Entry 5AIS (X-ray diffraction, 1.85 A resolution); this record covers chains A and B.

== Chain A (and B) ==
Name: Hematopoietic prostaglandin D synthase
Source organism: Homo sapiens
Notes: EC 5.3.99.2, 2.5.1.18; chain B of this document is another copy of the same molecule, construct and numbering; everything in this record applies to it too
UniProt: O60760 (HPGDS_HUMAN); numbering as in UniProt (aligned over 2-199)
Chain sequence (199 residues; row label = number of the first residue in the row):
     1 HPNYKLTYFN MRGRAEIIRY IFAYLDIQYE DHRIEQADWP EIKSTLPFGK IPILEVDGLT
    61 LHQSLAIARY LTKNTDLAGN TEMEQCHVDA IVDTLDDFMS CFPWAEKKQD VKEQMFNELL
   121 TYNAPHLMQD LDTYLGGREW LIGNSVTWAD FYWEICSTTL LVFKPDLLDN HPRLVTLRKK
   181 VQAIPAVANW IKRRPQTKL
Disordered / not traced: 1
Construct notes: expression tag (1)
Swiss-Prot annotation at these positions:
  - binding site (glutathione): Tyr8, Arg14, Trp39, Gly49 to Ile51, Gln63, Ser64
Small-molecule neighbours:
  - CWC (4-(dimethylamino)-N-[5-(1H-indol-4-yl)pyridin-3-yl]butanamide): Tyr8, Phe9, Met11, Gly13, Arg14, Gln36, Asp96, Met99, Ser100, Trp104, Tyr152, Cys156, Thr159, Leu199
  - glutathione (GSH): Tyr8, Phe9, Arg14, Trp39, Lys43, Gly49, Lys50, Ile51, Pro52, Gln63, Ser64

== Chain A / chain B interface ==
Pairs across the interface - 50 pairs, chain A then chain B:
  Pro47(A) - Asp130(B)
  Phe48(A) - Ile91(B)  hydrophobic
  Phe48(A) - Thr94(B)
  Phe48(A) - Asp130(B)
  Phe48(A) - Leu131(B)  hydrophobic
  Phe48(A) - Tyr134(B)  hydrophobic
  Leu59(A) - Met83(B)  hydrophobic
  Thr60(A) - His87(B)
  Leu61(A) - Cys86(B)  hydrophobic
  Leu61(A) - His87(B)
  His62(A) - Ala90(B)
  His62(A) - Thr94(B)
  Gln63(A) - Ala90(B)
  Gln63(A) - Asp93(B)
  Gln63(A) - Thr94(B)  hydrogen bond
  Gln63(A) - Asp97(B)  hydrogen bond
  Ala66(A) - Cys86(B)
  Ala66(A) - Asp89(B)
  Ala66(A) - Ala90(B)
  Arg69(A) - Arg69(B)
  Arg69(A) - Asp89(B)  salt bridge
  Tyr70(A) - Glu82(B)
  Tyr70(A) - Met83(B)
  Tyr70(A) - Cys86(B)  hydrophobic
  Asn74(A) - Glu82(B)  hydrogen bond
  Glu82(A) - Tyr70(B)
  Glu82(A) - Lys73(B)
  Glu82(A) - Asn74(B)
  Met83(A) - Leu61(B)  hydrophobic
  Met83(A) - Tyr70(B)
  Gln85(A) - Lys73(B)  hydrogen bond
  Cys86(A) - Leu61(B)  hydrophobic
  Cys86(A) - Ala66(B)
  Cys86(A) - Tyr70(B)  hydrophobic
  His87(A) - Leu59(B)
  His87(A) - Leu61(B)
  Asp89(A) - Ala66(B)
  Asp89(A) - Arg69(B)  salt bridge
  Ala90(A) - His62(B)
  Ala90(A) - Gln63(B)
  Ala90(A) - Ala66(B)
  Ile91(A) - Phe48(B)  hydrophobic
  Asp93(A) - Gln63(B)
  Thr94(A) - His62(B)
  Thr94(A) - Gln63(B)  hydrogen bond
  Asp97(A) - Gln63(B)  hydrogen bond
  Asp130(A) - Pro47(B)
  Asp130(A) - Phe48(B)
  Leu131(A) - Phe48(B)  hydrophobic
  Tyr134(A) - Phe48(B)  hydrophobic
Other interface residues (no listed pair), chain A (29 interface residues in all): Val56, Leu65, Ile67, Lys73
Other interface residues (no listed pair), chain B (27 interface residues in all): Leu65, Ile67, Gln85

== Summary ==
29 residues of chain A and 27 residues of chain B are in contact; the contacts include 6 hydrogen bonds and 2
salt bridges. Among the polar pairs are Arg69(A)-Asp89(B), Gln63(A)-Thr94(B) and Gln63(A)-Asp97(B). Bound to
chain A: compound CWC and glutathione.
Both chains are Hematopoietic prostaglandin D synthase (Homo sapiens). Entry 5AIS (Complex of human
hematopoietic prostagandin D2 synthase (hH-PGDS) in complex with an active site inhibitor) was determined by
X-ray diffraction together with 5AIV and 5AIX from the same study.
